Entry 8K46 (electron microscopy, 3.37 A resolution); this record covers chains G and C of the 6 polymer chains in the assembly.

== Chain G ==
Molecule: nanobody Nb4
Organism: Vicugna pacos
Notes: antibody fragment or engineered binder
Chain sequence (124 residues; each row starts with the number of its first residue):
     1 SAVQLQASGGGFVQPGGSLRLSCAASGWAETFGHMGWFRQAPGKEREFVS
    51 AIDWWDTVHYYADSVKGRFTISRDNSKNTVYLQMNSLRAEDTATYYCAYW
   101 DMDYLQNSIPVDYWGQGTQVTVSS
Cystine bridges: C23-C97

== Chain C ==
Molecule: Spike glycoprotein
Organism: Severe acute respiratory syndrome coronavirus 2
Reference sequence: P0DTC2 (SPIKE_SARS2); residues 1-1208 here = UniProt positions 1-1208
Chain sequence (1288 residues; each row starts with the number of its first residue):
     1 MFVFLVLLPLVSSQCVNLITRTQLPPAYTNSFTRGVYYPDKVFRSSVLHS
    51 TQDLFLPFFSNVTWFHAIHVSGTNGTKRFDNPVLPFNDGVYFASTEKSNI
   101 IRGWIFGTTLDSKTQSLLIVNNATNVVIKVCEFQFCNDPFLDVYYHKNNK
   151 SWMESEFRVYSSANNCTFEYVSQPFLMDLEGKQGNFKNLREFVFKNIDGY
   201 FKIYSKHTPINLGRDLPQGFSALEPLVDLPIGINITRFQTLLALHRSYLT
   251 PGDSSSGWTAGAAAYYVGYLQPRTFLLKYNENGTITDAVDCALDPLSETK
   301 CTLKSFTVEKGIYQTSNFRVQPTESIVRFPNITNLCPFDEVFNATRFASV
   351 YAWNRKRISNCVADYSVLYNFAPFFAFKCYGVSPTKLNDLCFTNVYADSF
   401 VIRGNEVSQIAPGQTGNIADYNYKLPDDFTGCVIAWNSNKLDSKVGGNYN
   451 YRYRLFRKSNLKPFERDISTEIYQAGNKPCNGVAGVNCYFPLQSYGFRPT
   501 YGVGHQPYRVVVLSFELLHAPATVCGPKKSTNLVKNKCVNFNFNGLTGTG
   551 VLTESNKKFLPFQQFGRDIADTTDAVRDPQTLEILDITPCSFGGVSVITP
   601 GTNTSNQVAVLYQGVNCTEVPVAIHADQLTPTWRVYSTGSNVFQTRAGCL
   651 IGAEYVNSSYECDIPIGAGICASYQTQTKSHGSASSVASQSIIAYTMSLG
   701 AENSVAYSNNSIAIPTNFTISVTTEILPVSMTKTSVDCTMYICGDSTECS
   751 NLLLQYGSFCTQLKRALTGIAVEQDKNTQEVFAQVKQIYKTPPIKYFGGF
   801 NFSQILPDPSKPSKRSPIEDLLFNKVTLADAGFIKQYGDCLGDIAARDLI
   851 CAQKFNGLTVLPPLLTDEMIAQYTSALLAGTITSGWTFGAGPALQIPFPM
   901 QMAYRFNGIGVTQNVLYENQKLIANQFNSAIGKIQDSLSSTPSALGKLQD
   951 VVNHNAQALNTLVKQLSSKFGAISSVLNDILSRLDPPEAEVQIDRLITGR
  1001 LQSLQTYVTQQLIRAAEIRASANLAATKMSECVLGQSKRVDFCGKGYHLM
  1051 SFPQSAPHGVVFLHVTYVPAQEKNFTTAPAICHDGKAHFPREGVFVSNGT
  1101 HWFVTQRNFYEPQIITTDNTFVSGNCDVVIGIVNNTVYDPLQPELDSFKE
  1151 ELDKYFKNHTSPDVDLGDISGINASVVNIQKEIDRLNEVAKNLNESLIDL
  1201 QELGKYEQGSGYIPEAPRDGQAYVRKDGEWVFLSTFLSGLEVLFQGPGGW
  1251 SHPQFEKGGGSGGGSGGSAWSHPQFEKGGSHHHHHHHH
Disordered / not traced: 1-28, 69-72, 528-530, 678-688, 829-848, 1151-1288
Sequence notes: conflict I19 (Thr in P0DTC2), S658 (Asn in P0DTC2), G682 (Arg in P0DTC2), S683 (Arg in P0DTC2), S685 (Arg in P0DTC2), P817 (Phe in P0DTC2), P892 (Ala in P0DTC2), P899 (Ala in P0DTC2), P942 (Ala in P0DTC2), P986 (Lys in P0DTC2), P987 (Val in P0DTC2); variant D142 (Gly in P0DTC2), G213 (Val in P0DTC2), D339 (Gly in P0DTC2), F371 (Ser in P0DTC2), P373 (Ser in P0DTC2), F375 (Ser in P0DTC2), A376 (Thr in P0DTC2), N405 (Asp in P0DTC2), S408 (Arg in P0DTC2), N417 (Lys in P0DTC2), K440 (Asn in P0DTC2), R452 (Leu in P0DTC2), N477 (Ser in P0DTC2), K478 (Thr in P0DTC2), A484 (Glu in P0DTC2), V486 (Phe in P0DTC2), R498 (Gln in P0DTC2), Y501 (Asn in P0DTC2), H505 (Tyr in P0DTC2), G614 (Asp in P0DTC2), Y655 (His in P0DTC2), K679 (Asn in P0DTC2), H681 (Pro in P0DTC2), K764 (Asn in P0DTC2), Y796 (Asp in P0DTC2), H954 (Gln in P0DTC2), K969 (Asn in P0DTC2); expression tag (1209-1288)
Cystine bridges: C131-C166, C291-C301, C336-C361, C379-C432, C391-C525, C480-C488, C617-C649, C662-C671, C738-C760, C743-C749, C1032-C1043, C1082-C1126
Glycans and other covalent adducts: N-acetylglucosamine (NAG) linked to N61, N282, N343, N603, N717, N801, N1098, N1134
Small-molecule neighbours:
  - N-acetylglucosamine (NAG; 2-acetamido-2-deoxy-beta-D-glucopyranose), molecule 1: N616, T618, E619
  - N-acetylglucosamine (NAG), molecule 2: Y655, V656, N657
  - N-acetylglucosamine (NAG), molecule 3: A706, E1072, K1073, N1074
Curated features (UniProtKB/Swiss-Prot):
  - region: N280 to C301 (Putative superantigen), N448 to Y451, Y453 to F456 (Immunodominant HLA epitope recognized by the CD8+), S816 to Y837 (Fusion peptide 1), K835 to F855 (Fusion peptide 2), D1163 to E1202 (Heptad repeat 2)
  - site: R815, S816 (Cleavage)
  - glycosylation: N17 (N-linked (GlcNAc...) (complex) asparagine), N61 (N-linked (GlcNAc...) (hybrid) asparagine), N74 (N-linked (GlcNAc...) (complex) asparagine), N122 (N-linked (GlcNAc...) (hybrid) asparagine), N149 (N-linked (GlcNAc...) (complex) asparagine), N165 (N-linked (GlcNAc...) (complex) asparagine), N234 (N-linked (GlcNAc...) (high mannose) asparagine), N282 (N-linked (GlcNAc...) (complex) asparagine), T323 (O-linked (GalNAc) threonine), S325 (O-linked (HexNAc...) serine), N331 (N-linked (GlcNAc...) (complex) asparagine), N343 (N-linked (GlcNAc...) (complex) asparagine), N603 (N-linked (GlcNAc...) (hybrid) asparagine), N616 (N-linked (GlcNAc...) (complex) asparagine), N657 (N-linked (GlcNAc...) (complex) asparagine), T676 (O-linked (GlcNAc...) threonine), T678 (O-linked (GlcNAc...) threonine), N709 (N-linked (GlcNAc...) (high mannose) asparagine), N717 (N-linked (GlcNAc...) (hybrid) asparagine), N801 (N-linked (GlcNAc...) (hybrid) asparagine) and 6 more in UniProt
  - natural variant: L5 (L5F: In strain: Iota/B.1.526), S13 (S13I: In strain: Epsilon/B.1.427/B.1.429), L18 (L18F: In strain: Beta/B.1.351, Gamma/P.1 and 1 more), T20 (T20N: In strain: Gamma/P.1), L24 to A27 (sequence variant, change not given here; In strain: Omicron/BA.2, Omicron/BA.2.12.1 and 6 more), P26 (P26S: In strain: Gamma/P.1), Q52 (Q52H: In strain: Omicron/EG.5.1), A67 (A67V: In strain: Eta/B.1.525, Omicron/BA.1), H69 to V70 (deletion: In strain: Alpha/B.1.1.7, Eta/B.1.525 and 5 more), G75 (G75V: In strain: Lambda/C.37), T76 (T76I: In strain: Lambda/C.37), D80 (D80A: In strain: Beta/B.1.351), 79 further natural variant entries in UniProt
  - mutagenesis: H69 to V70 (Increased incorporation of cleaved spike into virions), N121 (N121Q: Partial loss of biliverdin affinity), R190 (R190K: Partial loss of biliverdin affinity), N234 (N234Q: Increased resistance to neutralizing antibodies), N331 (N331Q: Reduced viral infectivity), N343 (N343Q: Reduced viral infectivity), Y453 (Y453F: Decreased HLA binding to NF9 epitope. Increased binding affinity to human ACE2), A475 (A475V: Increased resistance to neutralizing antibodies), V483 (V483A: Increased resistance to neutralizing antibodies), F490 (F490L: Increased resistance to neutralizing antibodies and human covalescent sera neutralization), Q493 (Q493N: Reduced host ACE2-binding affinity in vitro; Q493Y: Reduced host ACE2-binding affinity in vitro), H519 (H519P: Increased resistance to human covalescent sera neutralization), 5 further mutagenesis entries in UniProt

== How chain G and chain C interact ==
Pairs across the interface (11):
  Q4(G) - Y489(C)  hydrogen bond
  Q6(G) - G485(C)
  Q6(G) - V486(C)
  E45(G) - Y449(C)
  E45(G) - N450(C)  hydrogen bond
  R46(G) - Y449(C)
  I109(G) - T500(C)
  I109(G) - Y501(C)  hydrogen bond (backbone-side chain)
  P110(G) - Y501(C)  hydrophobic
  V111(G) - Y501(C)
  Q116(G) - G485(C)
Interface residues without a listed pair, chain G (10 interface residues in all): V3, F38
Interface residues without a listed pair, chain C (11 interface residues in all): G447, N487, C488, H505

== Summary ==
10 residues of chain G face 11 of chain C across their interface, with 3 hydrogen bonds. Polar pairs include
Q4(G)-Y489(C), E45(G)-N450(C) and I109(G)-Y501(C). Chain C binds 3 copies of N-acetylglucosamine. Covalently
linked N-acetylglucosamine: at N61(C), N282(C), N343(C), N603(C), N717(C) and N801(C) and 2 more.
Here chain G is nanobody Nb4 (Vicugna pacos) and chain C is Spike glycoprotein (Severe acute respiratory
syndrome coronavirus 2). Entry 8K46 (A potent and broad-spectrum neutralizing nanobody for SARS-CoV-2 viruses
including all major Omicron strains) was determined by electron microscopy together with 8K3K, 8K45 and 8K47
from the same study.
